Entry 7D45 (electron microscopy, 3.80 A resolution); this record covers chains F and G of the 11 polymer chains in the assembly.

# Chain F
Name: Translation initiation factor eIF-2B subunit gamma
Organism: Homo sapiens
Reference sequence: Q9NR50 (EI2BG_HUMAN); residues 1-452 here = UniProt positions 1-452
Chain sequence (452 residues; numbered 1 to 452; the number before each row is that of its first residue):
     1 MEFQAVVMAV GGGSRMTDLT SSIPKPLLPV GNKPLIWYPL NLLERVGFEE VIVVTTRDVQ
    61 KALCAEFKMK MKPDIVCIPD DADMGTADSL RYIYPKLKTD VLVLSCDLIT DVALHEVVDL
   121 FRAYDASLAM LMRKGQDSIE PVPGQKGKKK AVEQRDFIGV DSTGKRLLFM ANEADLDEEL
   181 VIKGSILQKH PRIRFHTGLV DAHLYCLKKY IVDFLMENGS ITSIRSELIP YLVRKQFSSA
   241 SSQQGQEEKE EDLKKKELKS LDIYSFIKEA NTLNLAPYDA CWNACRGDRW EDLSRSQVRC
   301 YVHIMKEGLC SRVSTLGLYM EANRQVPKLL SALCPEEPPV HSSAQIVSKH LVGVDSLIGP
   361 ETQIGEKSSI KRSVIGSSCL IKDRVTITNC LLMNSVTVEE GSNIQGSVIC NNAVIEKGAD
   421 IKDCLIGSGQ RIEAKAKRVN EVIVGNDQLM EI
Disordered / not traced: 12-20, 135-154, 239-257, 296-341, 445-452
Swiss-Prot annotation at these positions:
  - modified residue: Met1 (N-acetylmethionine), Ser260 (Phosphoserine)
  - natural variant: Leu27 (L27Q: In VWM3), Gly47 (G47E: In VWM3), Ala87 (A87V: In VWM3), Arg225 (R225Q: In VWM3), Ile346 (I346T: In VWM3)

# Chain G
Name: Translation initiation factor eIF-2B subunit delta
Organism: Homo sapiens
Reference sequence: Q9UI10 (EI2BD_HUMAN); residue numbers follow UniProt; this construct covers 1-523
Chain sequence (523 residues; numbered 1 to 523; the number before each row is that of its first residue):
     1 MAAVAVAVRE DSGSGMKAEL PPGPGAVGRE MTKEEKLQLR KEKKQQKKKR KEEKGAEPET
    61 GSAVSAAQCQ VGPTRELPES GIQLGTPREK VPAGRSKAEL RAERRAKQEA ERALKQARKG
   121 EQGGPPPKAS PSTAGETPSG VKRLPEYPQV DDLLLRRLVK KPERQQVPTR KDYGSKVSLF
   181 SHLPQYSRQN SLTQFMSIPS SVIHPAMVRL GLQYSQGLVS GSNARCIALL RALQQVIQDY
   241 TTPPNEELSR DLVNKLKPYM SFLTQCRPLS ASMHNAIKFL NKEITSVGSS KREEEAKSEL
   301 RAAIDRYVQE KIVLAAQAIS RFAYQKISNG DVILVYGCSS LVSRILQEAW TEGRRFRVVV
   361 VDSRPWLEGR HTLRSLVHAG VPASYLLIPA ASYVLPEVSK VLLGAHALLA NGSVMSRVGT
   421 AQLALVARAH NVPVLVCCET YKFCERVQTD AFVSNELDDP DDLQCKRGEH VALANWQNHA
   481 SLRLLNLVYD VTPPELVDLV ITELGMIPCS SVPVVLRVKS SDQ
Disordered / not traced: 1-165, 519-523
Swiss-Prot annotation at these positions:
  - region: Arg170 to Leu179 (May bind the chemical integrated stress response (ISR) inhibitor ISRIB)
  - modified residue: Ala2 (N-acetylalanine), Ser12 (Phosphoserine), Thr86 (Phosphothreonine), Ser130 (Phosphoserine)
  - natural variant: Arg209 (R209Q: In VWM4), Ala228 (A228V: In VWM4), Leu269 (L269R: In VWM4), Arg357 (R357Q: In VWM4), Arg374 (R374C: In VWM4), Cys465 (C465R: In VWM4), Tyr489 (Y489H: In VWM4)
From the paper describing this entry:
  - mutagenesis - E310K, L314Q: decreased catalytic activity on ISRIB
  - mutagenesis - E310K, L314Q: decreased binding to eIF2(alphaP)
  - mutagenesis - E310K, L314Q: decreased binding to Eukaryotic translation initiation factor 2 subunit 1

# Chain F / chain G interface
Pairs across the interface - 23 pairs, chain F then chain G:
  Glu2(F) with Ile198(G); Pro205(G)
  Phe3(F) with Ile198(G), hydrophobic
  Val46(F) with Ser197(G), hydrogen bond (backbone-side chain); Pro199(G)
  Gly47(F) with Ser197(G), hydrogen bond (backbone-side chain)
  Phe48(F) with Pro199(G)
  His115(F) with Gln194(G); Ile198(G)
  Val118(F) with Ile198(G), hydrophobic
  Asp119(F) with Ser191(G), hydrogen bond; Thr193(G), hydrogen bond; Leu212(G)
  Arg122(F) with Thr193(G); Ile198(G), hydrogen bond (side chain-backbone); Ser200(G), hydrogen bond; Val208(G); Arg209(G)
  Ala123(F) with Leu212(G), hydrophobic; Gln213(G)
  Tyr124(F) with Leu218(G), hydrophobic
  Asp125(F) with Arg209(G), salt bridge
  Lys208(F) with Arg209(G)
Other interface residues (no listed pair), chain F (16 interface residues in all): Met1, Glu49, Leu114

# Summary
16 residues of chain F face 13 of chain G across their interface, with 6 hydrogen bonds and 1 salt bridge.
Among the polar pairs are Asp125(F)-Arg209(G), Val46(F)-Ser197(G) and Gly47(F)-Ser197(G). The paper reports
that E310K and L314Q of chain G reduce catalytic activity on ISRIB; E310K and L314Q of chain G reduce binding
to eIF2(alphaP).
Chain F is Translation initiation factor eIF-2B subunit gamma and chain G is Translation initiation factor
eIF-2B subunit delta, both from Homo sapiens; the structure, eIF2B-eIF2(aP), aP1 complex, was determined by
electron microscopy (same publication as 7D43, 7D44 and 7D46).
